6R9N - chains A and B; structure by X-ray diffraction, 2.07 A resolution.

== Chain A (and B) ==
Protein: Uncharacterized protein
Organism: Treponema denticola ATCC 35404
Notes: chain B of this document is another copy of the same molecule, construct and numbering; everything in this record applies to it too
Reference sequence: M2CWM4 (M2CWM4_TREDN); numbering as in UniProt (aligned over 1-255)
Chain sequence (255 residues; row label = number of the first residue in the row):
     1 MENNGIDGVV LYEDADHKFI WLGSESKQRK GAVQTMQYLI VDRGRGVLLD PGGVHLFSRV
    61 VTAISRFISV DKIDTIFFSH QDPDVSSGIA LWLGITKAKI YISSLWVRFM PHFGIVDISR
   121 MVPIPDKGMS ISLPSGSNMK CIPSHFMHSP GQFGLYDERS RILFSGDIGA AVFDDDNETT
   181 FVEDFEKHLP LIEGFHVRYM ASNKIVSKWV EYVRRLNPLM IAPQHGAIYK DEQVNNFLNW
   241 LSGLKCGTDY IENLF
Not modelled in the structure: 1-5, 23-30, 110-114, 175-178 (chain B: 1-7, 24-30, 54-55, 112-116, 177-178)
Metal / ion sites: Fe ion site 1: His-80, Asp-82, His-148, Asp-167 (together with oxygen atom, peroxide ion); Fe ion site 2: Asp-84, Asp-167, Gln-224, His-225 (together with oxygen atom, peroxide ion)
Small-molecule neighbours:
  - oxygen atom (O): His-80, Asp-82, Asp-84, Val-85, His-148, Asp-167, Gln-224, His-225
  - peroxide ion (PER): Asp-82, Asp-84, His-148, Asp-167, Phe-195, His-225
From the paper describing this entry:
  - Fe ion coordination: His-80, Asp-82, Asp-84, His-148, Asp-167, Gln-224, His-225
  - binding site for peroxide ion: Trp-106, Phe-109, Phe-195, Tyr-199
  - binding site for chloride ion: Gln-81, His-148
  - conformationally variable residues (loop rearrangement): Val-33 to Tyr-38

== Interface between chain A and chain B ==
Contacting residue pairs (80; chain A residue first):
  Gly-31(A) / Arg-108(B)  hydrogen bond (backbone-side chain)
  Ala-32(A) / Arg-108(B)
  Val-33(A) / Arg-108(B)  hydrogen bond (backbone-backbone)
  Val-33(A) / Phe-109(B)  hydrophobic
  Gln-81(A) / Gln-81(B)
  Gln-81(A) / Asp-82(B)  hydrogen bond
  Gln-81(A) / Pro-83(B)
  Gln-81(A) / His-148(B)
  Asp-82(A) / Gln-81(B)  hydrogen bond
  Asp-82(A) / Trp-106(B)
  Pro-83(A) / Gln-81(B)
  Pro-83(A) / Met-110(B)  hydrophobic
  Pro-83(A) / Pro-111(B)
  Leu-105(A) / Arg-198(B)
  Leu-105(A) / Tyr-199(B)  hydrogen bond (backbone-side chain)
  Trp-106(A) / His-148(B)
  Trp-106(A) / Tyr-199(B)  hydrophobic
  Arg-108(A) / Ala-32(B)
  Arg-108(A) / Val-33(B)  hydrogen bond (backbone-backbone)
  Arg-108(A) / Val-172(B)  hydrogen bond (side chain-backbone)
  Phe-109(A) / Val-33(B)  hydrophobic
  Asp-126(A) / Arg-198(B)  salt bridge
  Asp-126(A) / Asn-253(B)
  Asp-126(A) / Leu-254(B)
  Lys-127(A) / Glu-252(B)  hydrogen bond (side chain-backbone)
  Lys-127(A) / Asn-253(B)
  Lys-127(A) / Phe-255(B)
  Pro-143(A) / Leu-254(B)
  Pro-143(A) / Phe-255(B)
  His-145(A) / Arg-198(B)  hydrogen bond
  His-145(A) / Leu-254(B)
  Phe-146(A) / Arg-198(B)
  Phe-146(A) / Tyr-199(B)
  Phe-146(A) / Met-200(B)
  Phe-146(A) / Ala-201(B)  hydrophobic
  Phe-146(A) / Gly-247(B)
  Phe-146(A) / Thr-248(B)
  Phe-146(A) / Leu-254(B)  hydrophobic
  His-148(A) / Gln-81(B)
  His-148(A) / Trp-106(B)
  His-148(A) / Pro-150(B)
  Pro-150(A) / His-148(B)
  Pro-150(A) / Arg-198(B)  hydrogen bond (backbone-side chain)
  Pro-150(A) / Tyr-199(B)
  Arg-198(A) / Leu-105(B)
  Arg-198(A) / Asp-126(B)  salt bridge
  Arg-198(A) / His-145(B)  hydrogen bond
  Arg-198(A) / Phe-146(B)
  Arg-198(A) / Pro-150(B)  hydrogen bond (side chain-backbone)
  Tyr-199(A) / Leu-105(B)  hydrogen bond (side chain-backbone)
  Tyr-199(A) / Trp-106(B)  hydrophobic
  Tyr-199(A) / Phe-109(B)
  Tyr-199(A) / Phe-146(B)
  Tyr-199(A) / Pro-150(B)
  Ala-201(A) / Phe-146(B)  hydrophobic
  Lys-204(A) / Thr-248(B)  hydrogen bond (side chain-backbone)
  Ile-205(A) / Ile-251(B)  hydrophobic
  Ile-205(A) / Phe-255(B)  hydrophobic
  Lys-208(A) / Ile-251(B)
  Lys-208(A) / Phe-255(B)
  Trp-209(A) / Phe-255(B)
  Tyr-212(A) / Phe-255(B)  hydrophobic
  His-225(A) / Phe-109(B)
  Gly-247(A) / Phe-146(B)
  Thr-248(A) / Lys-204(B)  hydrogen bond (backbone-side chain)
  Thr-248(A) / Ile-205(B)
  Ile-251(A) / Ile-205(B)  hydrophobic
  Ile-251(A) / Lys-208(B)
  Glu-252(A) / Lys-127(B)  hydrogen bond (backbone-side chain)
  Asn-253(A) / Asp-126(B)
  Asn-253(A) / Lys-127(B)
  Leu-254(A) / Pro-143(B)
  Leu-254(A) / His-145(B)
  Leu-254(A) / Phe-146(B)  hydrophobic
  Phe-255(A) / Lys-127(B)
  Phe-255(A) / Pro-143(B)
  Phe-255(A) / Ile-205(B)  hydrophobic
  Phe-255(A) / Lys-208(B)
  Phe-255(A) / Trp-209(B)
  Phe-255(A) / Tyr-212(B)  hydrophobic
Other interface residues (no listed pair), chain A (41 interface residues in all): Asp-84, Ser-86, Ser-87, Gly-151, Val-172, Phe-195, Met-200, Asp-249
Other interface residues (no listed pair), chain B (43 interface residues in all): Asp-84, Ser-86, Ile-118, Gly-151, Phe-173, Asp-174, His-225, Asp-249

== Summary ==
The interface between chain A and chain B involves 41 residues on one side and 43 on the other; the contacts
include 16 hydrogen bonds and 2 salt bridges. Polar contacts include Asp-126(A)/Arg-198(B),
Gly-31(A)/Arg-108(B) and Gln-81(A)/Asp-82(B). The paper reports a binding site for peroxide ion at Trp-106(A),
Phe-109(A) and Phe-195(A) among others; a binding site for chloride ion at Gln-81(A) and His-148(A).
Both chains are Uncharacterized protein (Treponema denticola ATCC 35404). Entry 6R9N (Peroxy diiron species of
chemotaxis sensor ODP) was determined by X-ray diffraction, deposited together with 6QNM and 6QRQ.
